PDB entry 4ASU | X-ray diffraction, 2.60 A resolution | chains B and G of the 9 polymer chains in the assembly

[Chain B]
Name: ATP synthase subunit alpha, mitochondrial
Source organism: Bos taurus
Reference sequence: P19483 (ATPA_BOVIN); residues 1-510 here correspond to UniProt positions 44-553 (UniProt number = residue number + 43)
Sequence (510 residues; numbered 1 to 510; the number before each row is that of its first residue):
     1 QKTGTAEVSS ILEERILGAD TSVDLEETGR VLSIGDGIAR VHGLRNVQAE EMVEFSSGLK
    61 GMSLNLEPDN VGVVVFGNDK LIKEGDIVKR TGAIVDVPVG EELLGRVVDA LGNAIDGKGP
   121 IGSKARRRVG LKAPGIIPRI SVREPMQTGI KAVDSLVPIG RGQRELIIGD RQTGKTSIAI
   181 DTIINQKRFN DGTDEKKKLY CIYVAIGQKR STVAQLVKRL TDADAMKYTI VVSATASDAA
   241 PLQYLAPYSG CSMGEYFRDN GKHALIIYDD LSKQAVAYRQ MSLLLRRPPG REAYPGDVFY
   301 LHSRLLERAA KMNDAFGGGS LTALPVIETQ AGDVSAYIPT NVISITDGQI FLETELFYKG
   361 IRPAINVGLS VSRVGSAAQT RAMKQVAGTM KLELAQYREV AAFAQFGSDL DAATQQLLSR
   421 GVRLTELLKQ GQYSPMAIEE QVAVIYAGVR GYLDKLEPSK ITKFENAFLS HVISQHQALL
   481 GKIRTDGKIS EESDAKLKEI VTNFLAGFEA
Not modelled in the structure: 1-22, 402-409
Ion coordination: Mg2+: Thr176 (together with ADP)
Residues lining bound ligands: ADP (adenosine-5'-diphosphate): Asp170, Arg171, Gln172, Thr173, Gly174, Lys175, Thr176, Ser177, Phe357, Arg362, Pro363, Gln430, Gly431, Gln432
UniProt features mapped onto this chain:
  - binding site (ATP): Gln172, Gly174, Lys175, Thr176, Ser177, Gln430, Gln432
  - binding site (Mg(2+)): Thr176, Asp269
  - site: Ser370 (Required for activity)
  - modified residue: Gln1 (Pyrrolidone carboxylic acid), Ser10 (Phosphoserine), Ser22 (Phosphoserine), Ser33 (Phosphoserine), Ser63 (Phosphoserine), Lys80 (N6-acetyllysine), Lys83 (N6-acetyllysine), Lys89 (N6-acetyllysine), Thr91 (Phosphothreonine), Lys118 (N6-acetyllysine), Ser123 (Phosphoserine), Lys124 (N6-acetyllysine), Ser141 (Phosphoserine), Arg161 (Omega-N-methylarginine), Lys187 (N6-acetyllysine), Lys196 (N6-acetyllysine), Lys197 (N6-acetyllysine), Lys218 (N6-acetyllysine), Lys262 (N6-acetyllysine), Lys384 (N6-acetyllysine) and 6 more in UniProt
  - glycosylation: Ser33 (O-linked (GlcNAc) serine)
What the authors report for this chain:
  - catalytic residues: Arg373 (citing earlier work)

[Chain G]
Name: ATP synthase subunit gamma, mitochondrial
Source organism: Bos taurus
Reference sequence: P05631 (ATPG_BOVIN); residues 1-273 here correspond to UniProt positions 323-595 (UniProt number = residue number + 322)
Sequence (273 residues; row label = number of the first residue in the row):
     1 ATLKDITRRL KSIKNIQKIT KSMKMVAAAK YARAERELKP ARVYGVGSLA LYEKADIKTP
    61 EDKKKHLIIG VSSDRGLCGA IHSSVAKQMK SEAANLAAAG KEVKIIGVGD KIRSILHRTH
   121 SDQFLVTFKE VGRRPPTFGD ASVIALELLN SGYEFDEGSI IFNRFRSVIS YKTEEKPIFS
   181 LDTISSAESM SIYDDIDADV LRNYQEYSLA NIIYYSLKES TTSEQSARMT AMDNASKNAS
   241 EMIDKLTLTF NRTRQAVITK ELIEIISGAA ALD
Not modelled in the structure: 48-66, 87-104, 117-126, 149-158, 174-205, 271-273

[How chain B and chain G interact]
Contacting residue pairs (5):
  Pro289(B) with Ile263(G), hydrophobic
  Gly290(B) with Ile263(G)
  Ala293(B) with Thr259(G)
  Ala331(B) with Leu248(G), hydrophobic
  Asp333(B) with Arg252(G), salt bridge
Also at the interface, not in a pair above, chain B (6 interface residues in all): Glu292

[Summary]
6 residues of chain B face 4 of chain G across their interface; the contacts include 1 salt bridge. Its one
salt-bridged contact is Asp333(B)-Arg252(G). Chain B binds ADP. From UniProt: 7 ATP-binding residues and
Mg2+-binding residues Thr176(B) and Asp269(B) on chain B. The paper reports the catalytic residue Arg373(B).
Here chain B is ATP synthase subunit alpha, mitochondrial and chain G is ATP synthase subunit gamma,
mitochondrial, both from Bos taurus. Entry 4ASU (F1-ATPase in which all three catalytic sites contain bound
nucleotide, with magnesium ion released in the ...) was determined by X-ray diffraction.
